Entry 3MP1 (X-ray diffraction, 2.60 A resolution); this record covers chains A and P.

Chain A:
Molecule: Maltose-binding periplasmic protein, LINKER, SAGA-associated factor 29
Source organism: Escherichia coli K-12
Reference sequence: chimeric construct of P0AEX9, P25554: residues 739-1099 from P0AEX9 (MALE_ECOLI) positions 27-387 (UniProt number = residue number - 712); residues 1113-1259 from P25554 positions 113-259 (UniProt number = residue number - 1000)
Amino-acid sequence (522 residues; numbered 738 to 1259; the number before each row is that of its first residue):
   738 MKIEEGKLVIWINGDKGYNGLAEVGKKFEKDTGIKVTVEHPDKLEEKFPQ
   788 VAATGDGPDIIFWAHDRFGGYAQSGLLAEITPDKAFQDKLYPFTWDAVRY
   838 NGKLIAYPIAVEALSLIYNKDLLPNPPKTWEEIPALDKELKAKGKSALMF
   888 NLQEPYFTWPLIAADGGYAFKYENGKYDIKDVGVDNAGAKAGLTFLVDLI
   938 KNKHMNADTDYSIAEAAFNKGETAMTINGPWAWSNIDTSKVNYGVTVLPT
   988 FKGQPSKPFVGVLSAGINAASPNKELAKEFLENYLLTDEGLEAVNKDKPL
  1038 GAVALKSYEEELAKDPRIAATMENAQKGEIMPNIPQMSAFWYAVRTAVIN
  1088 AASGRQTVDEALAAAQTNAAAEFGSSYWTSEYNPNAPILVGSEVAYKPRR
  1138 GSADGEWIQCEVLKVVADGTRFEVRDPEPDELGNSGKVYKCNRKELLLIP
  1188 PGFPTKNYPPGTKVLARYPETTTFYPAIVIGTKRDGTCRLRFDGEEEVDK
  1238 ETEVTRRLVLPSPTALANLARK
Disordered / not traced: 1138-1141, 1233-1236, 1255-1259
Construct notes: initiating methionine (738)
Curated features (UniProtKB/Swiss-Prot):
  - region: Asp1163 to Glu1165 (Histone H3K4me3 N-terminus binding), Glu1207 to Thr1210 (Histone H3K4me3 N-terminus binding), Phe1229 to Glu1232 (Histone H3K4me3 binding)
  - site (Histone H3K4me3 binding): Tyr1205, Tyr1212
  - modified residue: Ser1139 (Phosphoserine)
What the authors report for this chain:
  - contacts within the chain: Tyr1205-Phe1229 (hydrophobic contact)

Chain P:
Molecule: H3K4me3 peptide
Amino-acid sequence (5 residues; each row starts with the number of its first residue):
     1 ARTKQ
Modified positions: Lys4 (n-trimethyllysine; M3L)

Interface between chain A and chain P:
Pairs across the interface (16; chain A residue first):
  Ile1145(A) with Ala1(P), hydrophobic
  Asp1163(A) with Ala1(P), hydrogen bond (side chain-backbone)
  Glu1165(A) with Arg2(P), salt bridge
  Tyr1205(A) with Lys4(P)
  Thr1208(A) with Arg2(P); Thr3(P); Lys4(P)
  Thr1209(A) with Ala1(P); Arg2(P), hydrogen bond (side chain-backbone)
  Thr1210(A) with Arg2(P), hydrogen bond (side chain-backbone); Thr3(P)
  Tyr1212(A) with Thr3(P); Lys4(P), hydrogen bond (side chain-backbone)
  Asp1230(A) with Lys4(P)
  Gly1231(A) with Lys4(P)
  Glu1232(A) with Lys4(P)
Also at the interface, not in a pair above, chain A (14 interface residues in all): Glu1143, Glu1207, Phe1229
From the paper, about this interface:
  - pairs named by the authors: Asp1163(A)-Ala1(P), Tyr1205(A)-Lys4(P), Tyr1212(A)-Lys4(P), Phe1229(A)-Lys4(P) (hydrophobic contact), Glu1232(A)-Lys4(P)

Summary:
The interface between chain A and chain P involves 14 residues on one side and 4 on the other, with 4 hydrogen
bonds and 1 salt bridge. Polar contacts include Glu1165(A)-Arg2(P), Asp1163(A)-Ala1(P) and Thr1209(A)-Arg2(P).
The authors report contacts between Asp1163(A) and Ala1(P), Tyr1205(A) and Lys4(P) and Tyr1212(A) and Lys4(P)
among others; a hydrophobic contact between Phe1229(A) and Lys4(P). From the paper: contacts within the chain
involving Phe1229(A) and Tyr1205(A).
Here chain A is Maltose-binding periplasmic protein, LINKER, SAGA-associated factor 29 (Escherichia coli K-12)
and chain P is H3K4me3 peptide. Entry 3MP1 (Complex structure of Sgf29 and trimethylated H3K4) was determined
by X-ray diffraction (same publication as 3ME9, 3MEA, 3MET, 3MEU, 3MEV and 3MP6).
